Entry 2OBH (X-ray diffraction, 1.80 A resolution); this record covers chains A and C of the 4 polymer chains in the assembly.

# Chain A
Name: Centrin-2
Source organism: Homo sapiens
Notes: fragment: HsCen2 ( Residues: 26-168)
UniProt: P41208 (CETN2_HUMAN); residues 26-168 here = UniProt positions 26-168
Chain sequence (143 residues; each row starts with the number of its first residue):
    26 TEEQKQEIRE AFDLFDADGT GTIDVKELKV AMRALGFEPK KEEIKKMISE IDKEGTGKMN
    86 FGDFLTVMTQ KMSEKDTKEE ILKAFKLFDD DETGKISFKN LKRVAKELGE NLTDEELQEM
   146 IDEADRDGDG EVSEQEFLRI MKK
Metal / ion sites: Ca2+ site 1: Asp-114, Asp-116, Thr-118, Lys-120, Asn-125; Ca2+ site 2: Asp-150, Asp-152, Asp-154, Glu-156, Glu-161
Curated features (UniProtKB/Swiss-Prot):
  - binding site (Ca(2+)): Asp-41, Asp-43, Thr-45, Thr-47, Glu-52, Asp-150, Asp-152, Asp-154, Glu-156, Glu-161
  - modified residue: Thr-26 (Phosphothreonine)

# Chain C
Name: DNA-repair protein complementing XP-C cells
Notes: fragment: XPC fragment (Residues: 847-863)
UniProt: Q01831 (XPC_HUMAN); residues 847-863 here correspond to UniProt positions 846-862 (UniProt number = residue number - 1)
Chain sequence (18 residues; each row starts with the number of its first residue):
   846 XNWKLLAKGL LIRERLKR
Disordered / not traced: 863
Sequence notes: acetylation (846)
Modified positions: ACE (acetyl group) at position 846

# Chain A / chain C interface
Pairs across the interface (30):
  Glu-105(A) / Leu-856(C)
  Glu-105(A) / Arg-860(C)  salt bridge
  Lys-108(A) / Leu-856(C)
  Lys-108(A) / Arg-860(C)
  Ala-109(A) / Leu-856(C)  hydrophobic
  Leu-112(A) / Leu-855(C)
  Leu-112(A) / Glu-859(C)
  Phe-113(A) / Trp-848(C)  hydrophobic
  Phe-113(A) / Leu-851(C)  hydrophobic
  Phe-113(A) / Ala-852(C)  hydrophobic
  Phe-113(A) / Leu-855(C)  hydrophobic
  Leu-126(A) / Leu-851(C)  hydrophobic
  Val-129(A) / Leu-855(C)  hydrophobic
  Glu-132(A) / Arg-858(C)  salt bridge
  Leu-133(A) / Leu-851(C)
  Leu-133(A) / Gly-854(C)
  Glu-135(A) / Leu-850(C)
  Glu-135(A) / Leu-851(C)
  Leu-137(A) / Asn-847(C)
  Met-145(A) / Asn-847(C)
  Met-145(A) / Trp-848(C)  hydrogen bond (backbone-side chain)
  Glu-148(A) / Trp-848(C)
  Ala-149(A) / Trp-848(C)
  Val-157(A) / Trp-848(C)  hydrophobic
  Phe-162(A) / Trp-848(C)  hydrophobic
  Ile-165(A) / Trp-848(C)
  Ile-165(A) / Lys-849(C)
  Met-166(A) / Lys-849(C)
  Met-166(A) / Ala-852(C)  hydrophobic
  Lys-168(A) / Lys-849(C)  hydrogen bond (backbone-side chain)
Interface residues without a listed pair, chain A (23 interface residues in all): Ile-121, Arg-128, Ala-130, Ile-146

# Overview
The interface between chain A and chain C involves 23 residues on one side and 12 on the other, with 2
hydrogen bonds and 2 salt bridges. Polar pairs include Glu-105(A)/Arg-860(C), Glu-132(A)/Arg-858(C) and
Met-145(A)/Trp-848(C). From UniProt: 10 Ca2+-binding residues on chain A.
Chain A is Centrin-2 (Homo sapiens) and chain C is DNA-repair protein complementing XP-C cells; the structure,
Centrin-XPC peptide, was determined by X-ray diffraction.
